PDB entry 6BYP | X-ray diffraction, 1.90 A resolution | chain A

Chain A:
Protein: Short ulvan lyase
From: Alteromonas sp. LOR
UniProtKB: A0A109PTH9 (A0A109PTH9_9ALTE); residues 26-522 here correspond to UniProt positions 32-528 (UniProt number = residue number + 6)
Sequence (516 residues; row label = number of the first residue in the row):
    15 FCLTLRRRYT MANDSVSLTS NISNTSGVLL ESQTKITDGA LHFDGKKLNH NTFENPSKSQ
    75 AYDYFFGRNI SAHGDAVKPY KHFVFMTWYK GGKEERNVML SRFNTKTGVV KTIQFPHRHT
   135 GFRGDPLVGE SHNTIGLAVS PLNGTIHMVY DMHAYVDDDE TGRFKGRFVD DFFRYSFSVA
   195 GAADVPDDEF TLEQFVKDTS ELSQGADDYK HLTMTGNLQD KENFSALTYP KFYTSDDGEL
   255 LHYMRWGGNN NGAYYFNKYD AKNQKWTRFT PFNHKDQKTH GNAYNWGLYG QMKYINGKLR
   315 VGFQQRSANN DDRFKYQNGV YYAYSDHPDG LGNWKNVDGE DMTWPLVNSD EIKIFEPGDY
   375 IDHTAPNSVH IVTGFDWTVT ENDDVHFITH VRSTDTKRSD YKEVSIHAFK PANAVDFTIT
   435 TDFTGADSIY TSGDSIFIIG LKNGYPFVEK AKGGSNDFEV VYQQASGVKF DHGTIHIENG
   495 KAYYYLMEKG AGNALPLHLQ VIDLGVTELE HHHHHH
Unresolved in the structure: 15-39, 521-530
Sequence notes: expression tag (15-25, 523-530)
Swiss-Prot annotation at these positions:
  - active site: His146 (Proton donor/acceptor)
  - binding site (substrate): Ser145, His146, Tyr303, Arg320, His384
  - binding site (Ca(2+)): Asp212, Asp222, Lys224, Asn323, Asp326, Phe328
  - site: Arg259 (Neutralizes the sugar carboxylate group at subsite +1)
Ion coordination: Ca2+ site 1: Asp212, Asp222, Lys224; Ca2+ site 2: Asn323, Asp326, Phe328
What the authors report for this chain:
  - Ca2+ coordination: Asp212, Asp222, Lys224, Asn323, Asp326, Phe328
  - mutagenesis - H146A, H167A, R259A, R320A: abolished catalytic activity
  - mutagenesis - T242A, Y243F, N263A, Y330F: decreased catalytic activity
  - mutagenesis - Y303F: increased catalytic activity
  - catalytic residues: His146, His167, Tyr243, Arg259 (proposed by the authors, not directly observed)

Overview:
Asp212, Asp222 and Lys224 form the Ca2+ site 1. Curated annotation (UniProt) lists active-site residue His146,
5 substrate-binding residues and 6 Ca2+-binding residues. The paper reports catalytic residues His146, His167
and Tyr243 among others; H146A, H167A and R259A, among others, abolish catalytic activity; 9 substitutions
were tested in all.
Chain A is Short ulvan lyase (Alteromonas sp. LOR); the structure, Structure of PL24 family Polysaccharide
lyase-LOR107, was determined by X-ray diffraction (same publication as 6BYT and 6BYX).
